5J13 - chains A and C of the 3 polymer chains in the assembly; structure by X-ray diffraction, 2.30 A resolution.

Chain A:
Name: Thymic stromal lymphopoietin
From: Homo sapiens
Notes: engineered mutation(s): Residues 127 to 131 were deleted in the construct used for crystallisation.
UniProtKB: Q969D9 (TSLP_HUMAN); residue numbers follow UniProt; this construct covers 29-114, 120-159
Chain sequence (147 residues; row label = number of the first residue in the row; note: 5 numbers in that range are skipped by the numbering (no residue carries them; nothing is unmodelled there)):
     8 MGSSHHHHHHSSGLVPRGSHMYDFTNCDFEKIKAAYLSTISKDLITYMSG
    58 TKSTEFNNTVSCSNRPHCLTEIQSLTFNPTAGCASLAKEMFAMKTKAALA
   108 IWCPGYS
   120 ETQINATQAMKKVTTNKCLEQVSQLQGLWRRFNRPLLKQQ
Unresolved in the structure: 8-27, 62-63, 120-132, 157-159
Construct notes: initiating methionine (8); expression tag (9-28)
Curated features (UniProtKB/Swiss-Prot):
  - glycosylation: Asn64 (N-linked (GlcNAc...) asparagine)
Disulfide bonds: Cys34-Cys110, Cys69-Cys75, Cys90-Cys137

Chain C:
Name: anti-TSLP Fab-fragment, heavy chain
From: Homo sapiens
Notes: antibody fragment or engineered binder
Chain sequence (263 residues; numbered -27 to 235; the number before each row is that of its first residue; numbers below 1 keep their minus sign (Met-27 is residue -27)):
   -27 MGILPSPGMPALLSLVSLLSVLLMGCVAETGQMQLVESGGGVVQPGRSLR
    23 LSCAASGFTFRTYGMHWVRQAPGKGLEWVAVIWYDGSNKHYADSVKGRFT
    73 ITRDNSKNTLNLQMNSLRAEDTAVYYCARAPQWELVHEAFDIWGQGTMVT
   123 VSSASTKGPSVFPLAPCSRSTSESTAALGCLVKDYFPEPVTVSWNSGALT
   173 SGVHTFPAVLQSSGLYSLSSVVTVPSSNFGTQTYTCNVDHKPSNTKVDKT
   223 VERKGTKHHHHHH
Unresolved in the structure: -27 to 3, 141-146, 198-203, 225-235
Disulfide bonds: Cys25-Cys99, Cys152-Cys208

How chain A and chain C interact:
Residue-residue contacts (35):
  Asn65(A) with Met5(C); Tyr35(C), hydrogen bond (backbone-side chain); Arg101(C), hydrogen bond (backbone-side chain)
  Thr66(A) with Gly29(C); Phe30(C); Thr31(C), hydrogen bond (backbone-backbone); Tyr35(C)
  Val67(A) with Thr31(C); Tyr35(C)
  Ser68(A) with Thr34(C), hydrogen bond (backbone-side chain); Tyr35(C); Pro103(C)
  Cys69(A) with Gln104(C); Trp105(C)
  Ser70(A) with Thr34(C); Tyr56(C); Gln104(C); Trp105(C); Glu106(C), hydrogen bond (backbone-backbone)
  Asn71(A) with Tyr56(C), hydrogen bond; Trp105(C); Glu106(C)
  Arg72(A) with Trp105(C); Glu106(C), salt bridge
  His74(A) with Thr34(C); Tyr56(C)
  Cys75(A) with Trp105(C), hydrophobic
  Glu78(A) with Arg33(C), salt bridge; Thr34(C)
  Arg150(A) with Pro103(C); Gln104(C), hydrogen bond (side chain-backbone); Trp105(C); Glu110(C), salt bridge
  Arg153(A) with Trp105(C); Glu110(C), salt bridge
Interface residues without a listed pair, chain A (14 interface residues in all): Phe151
From the paper, about this interface:
  - residue pairs: Cys75(A)-Trp105(C), Arg150(A)-Glu110(C) (salt bridge), Arg153(A)-Glu110(C) (salt bridge)
  - epitope / paratope residues, chain A: Cys75(A), Arg150(A), Arg153(A)
  - epitope / paratope residues, chain C: Trp105(C), Glu110(C)

In short:
Chain A and chain C each contribute 14 residues to their interface; the contacts include 7 hydrogen bonds and
4 salt bridges. Polar pairs include Arg72(A)-Glu106(C), Glu78(A)-Arg33(C) and Arg150(A)-Glu110(C). The paper
describes a contact between Cys75(A) and Trp105(C); salt bridges between Arg150(A) and Glu110(C) and Arg153(A)
and Glu110(C). From the paper: epitope/paratope residues Cys75(A), Arg150(A) and Trp105(C) among others.
Chain A is Thymic stromal lymphopoietin and chain C is anti-TSLP Fab-fragment, heavy chain, both from Homo
sapiens; the structure, Structural basis for TSLP antagonism by the therapeutic antibody Tezepelumab (MEDI9929
/ AMG-157), was determined by X-ray diffraction, deposited together with 5J11.
